Entry 1IOE (X-ray diffraction, 2.90 A resolution); this record covers chains A and L.

# Chain A
Molecule: Coagulation factor xa
Organism: Homo sapiens
Notes: EC 3.4.21.6; fragment: heavy chain, catalytic domain (residues 235-469)
Reference sequence: P00742 (FA10_HUMAN); the construct lacks a stretch of the UniProt sequence and is renumbered around it, so the offset changes along the chain: 16-61 = UniProt 235-280; 62-124 = UniProt 282-344; 125-131 = UniProt 346-352; 132-145 = UniProt 355-368; 4 more segments
Sequence (235 residues; row label = number of the first residue in the row; note: 2 numbers in that range are skipped by the numbering (no residue carries them; nothing is unmodelled there); a row labelled like 131A-131B holds insertion residues (131A, then the next letters in order)):
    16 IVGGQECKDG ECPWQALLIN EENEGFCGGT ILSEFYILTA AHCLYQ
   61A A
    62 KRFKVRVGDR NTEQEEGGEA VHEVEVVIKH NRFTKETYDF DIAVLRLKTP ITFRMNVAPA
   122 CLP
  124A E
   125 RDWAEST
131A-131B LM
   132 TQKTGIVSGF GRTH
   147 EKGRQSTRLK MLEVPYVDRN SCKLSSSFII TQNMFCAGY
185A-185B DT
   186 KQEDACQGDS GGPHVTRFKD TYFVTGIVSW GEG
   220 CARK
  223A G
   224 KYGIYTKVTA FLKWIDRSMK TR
UniProt features mapped onto this chain:
  - active site (Charge relay system): His-57, Asp-102, Ser-195
Disulfide bonds: Cys-22/Cys-27, Cys-42/Cys-58, Cys-168/Cys-182, Cys-191/Cys-220
Ion coordination: Ca2+: Asp-70, Asn-72, Glu-77
Residues lining bound ligands: XMA ((-)-7-[(6-chloro-2-naphthalenyl)sulfonyl]tetrahydro-8a-(methoxymethyl)-1'-(4-pyridinyl)-spiro[5H-oxazolo[3,2-a]pyrazine-2(3h),4'-piperidin]-5-one): Lys-96, Glu-97, Thr-98, Tyr-99, Phe-174, Asp-189, Ala-190, Cys-191, Gln-192, Ser-195, Val-213, Ser-214, Trp-215, Gly-216, Glu-217, Gly-218, Cys-220, Gly-226, Ile-227, Tyr-228

# Chain L
Molecule: Coagulation factor xa
Organism: Homo sapiens
Notes: EC 3.4.21.6; fragment: light chain, epidermal growth factor like domain (residues 84-179)
Reference sequence: P00742 (FA10_HUMAN); residues 44-139 here correspond to UniProt positions 84-179 (UniProt number = residue number + 40)
Sequence (96 residues; each row starts with the number of its first residue):
    44 YKDGDQCETS PCQNQGKCKD GLGEYTCTCL EGFEGKNCEL FTRKLCSLDN GDCDQFCHEE
   104 QNSVVCSCAR GYTLADNGKA CIPTGPYPCG KQTLER
Unresolved in the structure: 44-86, 138-139
UniProt features mapped onto this chain:
  - modified residue: Asp-63 (3R: -3-hydroxyaspartate)
Disulfide bonds: Cys-89/Cys-100, Cys-96/Cys-109, Cys-111/Cys-124

# Interface between chain A and chain L
Disulfides between the chains: Cys-122(A)/Cys-132(L)
Pairs across the interface - 49 pairs, chain A then chain L:
  Asp-24(A) / Leu-137(L)
  Gly-25(A) / Gln-135(L)
  Gly-25(A) / Thr-136(L)  hydrogen bond (backbone-backbone)
  Glu-26(A) / Gln-135(L)  hydrogen bond (backbone-side chain)
  Pro-28(A) / Lys-134(L)
  Pro-28(A) / Gln-135(L)
  Pro-28(A) / Thr-136(L)
  Trp-29(A) / Gly-133(L)
  Trp-29(A) / Lys-134(L)
  Leu-47(A) / Arg-113(L)
  Phe-114(A) / Tyr-130(L)
  Arg-115(A) / Tyr-130(L)
  Arg-115(A) / Thr-136(L)
  Met-116(A) / Tyr-130(L)
  Met-116(A) / Thr-136(L)
  Asn-117(A) / Thr-136(L)  hydrogen bond (backbone-side chain)
  Ala-119(A) / Thr-136(L)
  Pro-120(A) / Tyr-130(L)
  Pro-120(A) / Cys-132(L)
  Pro-120(A) / Gly-133(L)  hydrogen bond (backbone-backbone)
  Ala-121(A) / Arg-113(L)  hydrogen bond (backbone-side chain)
  Ala-121(A) / Cys-132(L)
  Ala-121(A) / Gly-133(L)
  Cys-122(A) / Ala-112(L)  hydrophobic
  Cys-122(A) / Arg-113(L)
  Cys-122(A) / Cys-132(L)  disulfide
  Cys-122(A) / Gly-133(L)  hydrogen bond (side chain-backbone)
  Leu-123(A) / Phe-99(L)
  Leu-123(A) / Arg-113(L)  hydrogen bond (backbone-side chain)
  Pro-124(A) / Phe-99(L)  hydrophobic
  Glu-124A(A) / Phe-99(L)
  Glu-124A(A) / His-101(L)  salt bridge
  Trp-127(A) / Asn-93(L)  hydrogen bond
  Trp-127(A) / Gln-98(L)  hydrogen bond (side chain-backbone)
  Trp-127(A) / Phe-99(L)  hydrophobic
  Trp-127(A) / Cys-100(L)
  Phe-203(A) / Asn-93(L)
  Phe-203(A) / Asp-97(L)
  Lys-204(A) / Cys-96(L)
  Lys-204(A) / Asp-97(L)
  Asp-205(A) / Gly-133(L)
  Asp-205(A) / Lys-134(L)  hydrogen bond (backbone-side chain)
  Thr-206(A) / Gln-98(L)
  Thr-206(A) / Tyr-115(L)
  Thr-206(A) / Cys-132(L)
  Thr-206(A) / Gly-133(L)
  Thr-206(A) / Lys-134(L)  hydrogen bond
  Tyr-207(A) / Gly-133(L)  hydrogen bond (backbone-backbone)
  Tyr-207(A) / Gln-135(L)
Also at the interface, not in a pair above, chain A (26 interface residues in all): Val-118, Thr-131, Phe-208
Also at the interface, not in a pair above, chain L (18 interface residues in all): Pro-131

# Summary
The interface between chain A and chain L involves 26 residues on one side and 18 on the other; the contacts
include 1 disulfide bond, 12 hydrogen bonds and 1 salt bridge. Polar pairs include Glu-124A(A)/His-101(L),
Glu-26(A)/Gln-135(L) and Asn-117(A)/Thr-136(L). Ligands of chain A: compound XMA.
Chain A is Coagulation factor xa and chain L is Coagulation factor xa, both from Homo sapiens; the structure,
Human coagulation factor Xa in complex with M55532, was determined by X-ray diffraction.
